2A83 - chains A and C of the 3 polymer chains in the assembly; structure by X-ray diffraction, 1.40 A resolution.

Chain A:
Name: HLA class I histocompatibility antigen, B-27 alpha chain
Source organism: Homo sapiens
Notes: fragment: extracellular domain, residues 25-300
Reference sequence: Q29846 (1B27_HUMAN); residues 1-276 here correspond to UniProt positions 25-300 (UniProt number = residue number + 24)
Chain sequence (276 residues; each row starts with the number of its first residue):
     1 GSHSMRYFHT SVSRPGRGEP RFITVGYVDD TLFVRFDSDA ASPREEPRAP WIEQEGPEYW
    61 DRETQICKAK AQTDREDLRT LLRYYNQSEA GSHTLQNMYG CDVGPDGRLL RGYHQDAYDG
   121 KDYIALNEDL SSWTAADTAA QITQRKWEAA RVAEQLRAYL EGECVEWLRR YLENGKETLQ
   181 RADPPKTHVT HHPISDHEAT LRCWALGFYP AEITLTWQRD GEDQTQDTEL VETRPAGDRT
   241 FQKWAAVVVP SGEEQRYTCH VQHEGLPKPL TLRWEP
Disulfide bonds: Cys101-Cys164, Cys203-Cys259

Chain C:
Name: The glucagon receptor (gr) peptide
Chain sequence (9 residues; numbered 1 to 9; the number before each row is that of its first residue):
     1 RRRWHRWRL
Reported in the primary citation:
  - contacts within the chain: Arg3-His5 (water-mediated contact), His5-Trp7 (hydrogen bond)
  - conformationally variable residues (side-chain flip): Arg3 to Arg8

Interface between chain A and chain C:
Pairs across the interface - 48 pairs, chain A then chain C:
  Tyr7(A) with Arg1(C), hydrogen bond (side chain-backbone); Arg2(C)
  His9(A) with Arg2(C), hydrogen bond
  Thr24(A) with Arg2(C), hydrogen bond
  Glu45(A) with Arg2(C), salt bridge
  Tyr59(A) with Arg1(C)
  Arg62(A) with Arg1(C); Arg2(C), hydrogen bond (side chain-backbone); Trp4(C)
  Glu63(A) with Arg1(C); Arg2(C), salt bridge
  Gln65(A) with Trp4(C)
  Ile66(A) with Arg2(C); Arg3(C); Trp4(C)
  Cys67(A) with Arg2(C)
  Ala69(A) with Trp4(C)
  Lys70(A) with His5(C)
  Thr73(A) with Arg8(C)
  Glu76(A) with Arg8(C), salt bridge
  Asp77(A) with Arg8(C), salt bridge; Leu9(C), hydrogen bond (side chain-backbone)
  Thr80(A) with Leu9(C)
  Leu81(A) with Leu9(C), hydrophobic
  Tyr84(A) with Leu9(C), hydrogen bond (side chain-backbone)
  Tyr99(A) with Arg2(C); Arg3(C), hydrogen bond (side chain-backbone)
  His114(A) with Arg3(C); His5(C)
  Thr143(A) with Leu9(C), hydrogen bond (side chain-backbone)
  Lys146(A) with Leu9(C), hydrogen bond (side chain-backbone)
  Trp147(A) with His5(C); Trp7(C); Arg8(C), hydrogen bond (side chain-backbone); Leu9(C), hydrophobic
  Ala150(A) with Trp7(C)
  Val152(A) with His5(C); Trp7(C), hydrophobic
  Gln155(A) with Arg3(C), hydrogen bond (backbone-side chain); Arg6(C), hydrogen bond; Trp7(C)
  Leu156(A) with Arg3(C); His5(C)
  Tyr159(A) with Arg1(C), hydrogen bond (side chain-backbone); Arg3(C)
  Glu163(A) with Arg1(C), salt bridge
  Trp167(A) with Arg1(C)
  Tyr171(A) with Arg1(C), hydrogen bond (side chain-backbone)
Interface residues without a listed pair, chain A (38 interface residues in all): Met5, Val25, Gly26, Val34, Leu95, Asp116, Tyr123
The authors on this interface:
  - residue pairs: Arg62(A)-Arg1(C), Asp77(A)-His5(C) (water-mediated contact), Asp116(A)-His5(C) (water-mediated contact), Trp167(A)-Arg1(C)
  - interface residues, chain C: Arg6(C), Leu9(C)

Summary:
38 residues of chain A and 9 residues of chain C are in contact, with 14 hydrogen bonds and 5 salt bridges.
Polar contacts include Glu45(A)-Arg2(C), Glu63(A)-Arg2(C) and Glu76(A)-Arg8(C). The authors report contacts
between Arg62(A) and Arg1(C) and Trp167(A) and Arg1(C); water-mediated contacts between Asp77(A) and His5(C)
and Asp116(A) and His5(C). From the paper: interface residues Arg6(C) and Leu9(C); conformational variability
at Arg3(C).
Chain A is HLA class I histocompatibility antigen, B-27 alpha chain (Homo sapiens) and chain C is the glucagon
receptor (gr) peptide; the structure, Crystal structure of hla-b*2705 complexed with the glucagon receptor
(gr) peptide (residues 412-420), was determined by X-ray diffraction.
